PDB entry 6F40 | electron microscopy, 3.70 A resolution | chains A and H of the 22 polymer chains in the assembly

== Chain A ==
Molecule: DNA-directed RNA polymerase III subunit RPC1
Source organism: Saccharomyces cerevisiae (strain ATCC 204508 / S288c)
Notes: EC 2.7.7.6
UniProtKB: P04051 (RPC1_YEAST); residues 1-1460 here = UniProt positions 1-1460
Chain sequence (1460 residues; numbered 1 to 1460; the number before each row is that of its first residue):
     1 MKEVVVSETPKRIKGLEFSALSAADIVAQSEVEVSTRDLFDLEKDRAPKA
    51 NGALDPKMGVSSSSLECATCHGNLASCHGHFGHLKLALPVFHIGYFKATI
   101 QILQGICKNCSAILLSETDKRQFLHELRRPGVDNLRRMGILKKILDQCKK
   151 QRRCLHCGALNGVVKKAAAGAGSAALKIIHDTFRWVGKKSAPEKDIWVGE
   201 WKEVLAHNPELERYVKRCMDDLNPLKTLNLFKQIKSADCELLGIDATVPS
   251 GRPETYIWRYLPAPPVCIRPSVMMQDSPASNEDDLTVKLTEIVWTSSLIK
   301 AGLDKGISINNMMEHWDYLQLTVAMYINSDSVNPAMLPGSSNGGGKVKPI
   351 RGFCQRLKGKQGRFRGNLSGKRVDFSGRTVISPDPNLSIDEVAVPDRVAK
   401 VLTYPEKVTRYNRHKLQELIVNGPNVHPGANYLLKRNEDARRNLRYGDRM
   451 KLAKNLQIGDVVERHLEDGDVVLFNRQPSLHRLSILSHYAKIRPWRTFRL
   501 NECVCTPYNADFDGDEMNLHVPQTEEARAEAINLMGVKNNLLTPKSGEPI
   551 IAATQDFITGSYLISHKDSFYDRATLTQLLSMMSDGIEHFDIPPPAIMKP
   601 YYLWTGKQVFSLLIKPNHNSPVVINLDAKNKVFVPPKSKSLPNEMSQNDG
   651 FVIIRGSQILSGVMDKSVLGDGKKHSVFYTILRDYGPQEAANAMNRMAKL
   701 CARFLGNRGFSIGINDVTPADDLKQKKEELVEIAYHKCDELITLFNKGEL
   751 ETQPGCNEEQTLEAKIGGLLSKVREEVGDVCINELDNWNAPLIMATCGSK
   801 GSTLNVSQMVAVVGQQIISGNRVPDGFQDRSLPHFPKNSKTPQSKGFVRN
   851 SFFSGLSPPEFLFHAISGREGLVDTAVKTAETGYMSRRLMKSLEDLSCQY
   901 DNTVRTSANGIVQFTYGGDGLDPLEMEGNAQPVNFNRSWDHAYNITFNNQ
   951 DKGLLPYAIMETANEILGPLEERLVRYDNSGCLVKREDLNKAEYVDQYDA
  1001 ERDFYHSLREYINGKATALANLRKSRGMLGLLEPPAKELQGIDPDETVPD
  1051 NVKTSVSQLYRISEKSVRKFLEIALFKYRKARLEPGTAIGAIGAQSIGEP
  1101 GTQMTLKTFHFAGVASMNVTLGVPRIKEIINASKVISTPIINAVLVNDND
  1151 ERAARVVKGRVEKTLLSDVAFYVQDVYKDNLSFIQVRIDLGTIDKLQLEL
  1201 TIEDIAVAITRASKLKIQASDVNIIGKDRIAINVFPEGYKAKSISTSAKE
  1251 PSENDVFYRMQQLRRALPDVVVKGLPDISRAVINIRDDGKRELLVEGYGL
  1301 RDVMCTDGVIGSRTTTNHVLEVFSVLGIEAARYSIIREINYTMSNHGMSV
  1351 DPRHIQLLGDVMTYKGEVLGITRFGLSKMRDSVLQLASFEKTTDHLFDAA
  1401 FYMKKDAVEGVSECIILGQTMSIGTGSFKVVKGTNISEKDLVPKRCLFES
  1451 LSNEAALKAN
Unresolved in the structure: 1, 169-174, 335-347, 1101-1116, 1237-1252, 1451-1460
UniProt features mapped onto this chain:
  - region: Pro858 to Glu870 (Bridging helix)
  - binding site (Zn(2+)): Cys67, Cys70, Cys77, His80, Cys107, Cys110, Cys154
  - binding site (Mg(2+)): Asp511, Asp513, Asp515
  - mutagenesis: Thr506 (T506I: Temperature-sensitive), Asn509 (N509Y: Temperature-sensitive), Asn518 (N518Q: Temperature-sensitive)
Bound ions: Zn2+ site 1: Cys67, Cys70, His80; Zn2+ site 2: Cys107, Cys110, Cys154, Cys157

== Chain H ==
Molecule: DNA-directed RNA polymerases I, II, and III subunit RPABC3
Source organism: Saccharomyces cerevisiae (strain ATCC 204508 / S288c)
UniProtKB: P20436 (RPAB3_YEAST); residue numbers follow UniProt; this construct covers 1-146
Chain sequence (146 residues; row label = number of the first residue in the row):
     1 MSNTLFDDIFQVSEVDPGRYNKVCRIEAASTTQDQCKLTLDINVELFPVA
    51 AQDSLTVTIASSLNLEDTPANDSSATRSWRPPQAGDRSLADDYDYVMYGT
   101 AYKFEEVSKDLIAVYYSFGGLLMRLEGNYRNLNNLKQENAYLLIRR
Unresolved in the structure: 68-73
UniProt features mapped onto this chain:
  - region: Asp16 to Thr39 (Non-specific ssDNA binding)
  - modified residue: Ser2 (N-acetylserine), Thr68 (Phosphothreonine)

== Interface between chain A and chain H ==
Contacting residue pairs (72; chain A residue first):
  His566(A) - Tyr20(H)
  Lys567(A) - Tyr20(H)
  Lys567(A) - Val23(H)
  Lys567(A) - Leu121(H)
  Asp568(A) - Tyr20(H)
  Asp568(A) - Asn21(H)
  Asp568(A) - Lys22(H)  hydrogen bond (backbone-side chain)
  Asp568(A) - Val23(H)
  Phe570(A) - Asn43(H)
  Arg573(A) - Trp79(H)
  Arg573(A) - Pro81(H)
  Asp591(A) - Arg77(H)
  Asp591(A) - Ser78(H)
  Ile592(A) - Ser78(H)
  Ile592(A) - Trp79(H)  hydrogen bond (backbone-backbone)
  Pro594(A) - Trp79(H)
  Pro594(A) - Tyr98(H)
  Pro595(A) - Trp79(H)
  Pro595(A) - Tyr98(H)
  Ala596(A) - Met97(H)
  Ala596(A) - Tyr98(H)  hydrogen bond (backbone-backbone)
  Ala596(A) - Phe118(H)
  Ile597(A) - Asn43(H)
  Ile597(A) - Tyr95(H)
  Met598(A) - Val96(H)
  Lys599(A) - Ala90(H)
  Lys599(A) - Tyr93(H)
  Lys599(A) - Asp94(H)
  Lys599(A) - Val96(H)
  Pro600(A) - Leu46(H)  hydrophobic
  Pro600(A) - Asp94(H)
  Tyr602(A) - Trp79(H)  hydrophobic
  Tyr602(A) - Pro81(H)
  Tyr602(A) - Pro82(H)
  Thr605(A) - Gly119(H)  hydrogen bond (side chain-backbone)
  Lys607(A) - Gly120(H)
  His618(A) - Arg77(H)
  Pro642(A) - Tyr115(H)
  Glu644(A) - Tyr102(H)
  Glu644(A) - Leu122(H)
  Met645(A) - Arg25(H)
  Met645(A) - Tyr115(H)  hydrophobic
  Met645(A) - Leu122(H)  hydrophobic
  Met645(A) - Met123(H)
  Met645(A) - Arg124(H)
  Ser646(A) - Arg25(H)  hydrogen bond (backbone-side chain)
  Asp649(A) - Tyr20(H)
  Arg655(A) - Tyr102(H)
  Leu660(A) - Thr100(H)
  Leu660(A) - Tyr102(H)  hydrophobic
  Leu660(A) - Ser117(H)
  Leu660(A) - Gly120(H)
  Leu660(A) - Leu122(H)
  Leu785(A) - Arg19(H)  hydrogen bond (backbone-side chain)
  Asn787(A) - Arg19(H)  hydrogen bond (side chain-backbone)
  Asn787(A) - Tyr20(H)
  Asn787(A) - Asn21(H)  hydrogen bond
  Trp788(A) - Asn21(H)
  Leu792(A) - Arg19(H)
  Phe947(A) - Lys136(H)
  Leu1022(A) - Glu106(H)
  Arg1026(A) - Lys109(H)
  Arg1026(A) - Asp110(H)
  Arg1026(A) - Tyr129(H)
  Asn1051(A) - Leu132(H)
  Thr1054(A) - Leu132(H)
  Ser1055(A) - Tyr129(H)  hydrogen bond
  Gln1058(A) - Phe104(H)
  Gln1058(A) - Leu135(H)
  Leu1059(A) - Phe104(H)
  Leu1059(A) - Glu106(H)
  Leu1059(A) - Ile112(H)  hydrophobic
Also at the interface, not in a pair above, chain A (46 interface residues in all): Ser569, Pro593, Tyr601, Asn648, Ile653, Ile659, Ser661, Asp786, Asn949
Also at the interface, not in a pair above, chain H (44 interface residues in all): Asp41, Ser108, Asn134, Tyr141

== Overview ==
46 residues of chain A face 44 of chain H across their interface; the contacts include 9 hydrogen bonds. Polar
pairs include Asp568(A)-Lys22(H), Thr605(A)-Gly119(H) and Ser646(A)-Arg25(H). From UniProt: 7 Zn2+-binding
residues, 3 Mg2+-binding residues and 3 mutagenesis sites on chain A.
Chain A is DNA-directed RNA polymerase III subunit RPC1 and chain H is DNA-directed RNA polymerases I, II, and
III subunit RPABC3, both from Saccharomyces cerevisiae (strain ATCC 204508 / S288c); the structure, RNA
Polymerase III open complex, was determined by electron microscopy, deposited together with 6F41, 6F42 and
6F44.
